PDB entry 4R8U | X-ray diffraction, 2.30 A resolution | chains A and W of the 3 polymer chains in the assembly

== Chain A ==
Molecule: DNA polymerase IV
Source organism: Escherichia coli K-12
Notes: EC 2.7.7.7
UniProtKB: Q47155 (DPO4_ECOLI); residues 3-341 here correspond to UniProt positions 2-340 (UniProt number = residue number - 1)
Amino-acid sequence (340 residues; each row starts with the number of its first residue):
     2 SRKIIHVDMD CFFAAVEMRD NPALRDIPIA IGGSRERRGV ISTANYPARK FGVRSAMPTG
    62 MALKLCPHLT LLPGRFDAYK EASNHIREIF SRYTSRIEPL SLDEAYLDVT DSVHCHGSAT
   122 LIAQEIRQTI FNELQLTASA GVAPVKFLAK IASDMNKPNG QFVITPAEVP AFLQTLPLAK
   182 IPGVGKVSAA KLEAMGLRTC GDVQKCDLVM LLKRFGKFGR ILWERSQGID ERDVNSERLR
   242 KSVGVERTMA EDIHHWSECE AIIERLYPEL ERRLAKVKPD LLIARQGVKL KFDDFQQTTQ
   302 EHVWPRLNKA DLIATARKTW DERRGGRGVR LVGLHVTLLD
Differences from the reference sequence: expression tag (2)
Ion coordination: Mg2+: Asp9, Met10, Asp104 (together with 1FZ)
Residues lining bound ligands: 1FZ (5'-O-[(R)-hydroxy{[(R)-hydroxy(phosphonooxy)phosphoryl]amino}phosphoryl]thymidine): Asp9, Met10, Asp11, Cys12, Phe13, Phe14, Ile42, Ser43, Thr44, Tyr47, Arg50, Ser56, Ala57, Asp104, Glu105, Lys158
Swiss-Prot annotation at these positions:
  - active site: Glu105
  - binding site (Mg(2+)): Asp9, Asp104
  - site: Phe14 (Substrate discrimination)

== Chain W ==
Molecule: 18-nt DNA strand
Sequence (18 nucleotides; each row starts with the number of its first residue):
    37 TCTAGGGTCC TAGGACCC

== Chain A / chain W interface ==
Residue-residue contacts (24; chain A residue first):
  Ser102(A) - DC54(W)  hydrogen bond to the phosphate
  Asp104(A) - DC54(W)  phosphate contact
  Glu105(A) - DC54(W)  phosphate contact
  Lys151(A) - DC54(W)  salt bridge to the phosphate
  Ile182(A) - DC53(W)  phosphate contact
  Pro183(A) - DC53(W)  phosphate contact
  Gly184(A) - DC52(W)  phosphate contact
  Gly184(A) - DC53(W)  hydrogen bond to the phosphate
  Val185(A) - DC53(W)  phosphate contact
  Gly186(A) - DC52(W)  hydrogen bond to the phosphate
  Gly186(A) - DC53(W)  phosphate contact
  Lys187(A) - DC52(W)  phosphate contact
  Val188(A) - DA51(W)  phosphate contact
  Val188(A) - DC52(W)  hydrogen bond to the phosphate
  Ser189(A) - DC52(W)  hydrogen bond to the phosphate
  Arg286(A) - DT47(W)  salt bridge to the phosphate
  Thr299(A) - DG49(W)  hydrogen bond to the phosphate
  Thr300(A) - DA48(W)  phosphate contact
  Thr300(A) - DG49(W)  hydrogen bond to the phosphate
  Gln301(A) - DA48(W)  phosphate contact
  Glu302(A) - DT47(W)  sugar contact
  Glu302(A) - DA48(W)  hydrogen bond to the phosphate
  His303(A) - DT47(W)  phosphate contact
  Val304(A) - DT47(W)  hydrogen bond to the phosphate
Interface residues without a listed pair, chain A (22 interface residues in all): Leu101, Gln298, Arg324
Interface residues without a listed pair, chain W (9 interface residues in all): DC46, DG50

== In short ==
The interface between chain A and chain W involves 22 residues on one side and 9 on the other, with 9 hydrogen
bonds and 2 salt bridges. Among the polar pairs are Ser102(A)-DC54(W), Gly184(A)-DC53(W) and
Gly186(A)-DC52(W). Ligands of chain A: compound 1FZ.
Chain A is DNA polymerase IV (Escherichia coli K-12) and chain W is an 18-nt DNA strand; the structure, S-SAD
structure of DINB-DNA Complex, was determined by X-ray diffraction, deposited together with 4R8T.
